3OZ1 - chain A; structure by X-ray diffraction, 3.00 A resolution.

[Chain A]
Molecule: Baculoviral IAP repeat-containing protein 2
Organism: Homo sapiens
Notes: fragment: Repeat 3 (BIR3) domain
Reference sequence: Q13490 (BIRC2_HUMAN); residues 245-357 here correspond to UniProt positions 251-363 (UniProt number = residue number + 6)
Amino-acid sequence (122 residues; each row starts with the number of its first residue):
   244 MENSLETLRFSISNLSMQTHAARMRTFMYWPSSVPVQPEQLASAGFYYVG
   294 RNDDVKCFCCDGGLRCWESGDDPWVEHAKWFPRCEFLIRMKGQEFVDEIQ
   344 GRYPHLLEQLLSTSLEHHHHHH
Unresolved in the structure: 244-252, 356-365
Sequence notes: expression tag (244, 358-365)
Bound ions: Zn2+: Cys300, Cys303, His320, Cys327
Residues lining bound ligands: BMB ((3S,6S,7R,9aS)-7-[2-(benzylamino)ethyl]-N-(diphenylmethyl)-6-{[(2S)-2-(methylamino)butanoyl]amino}-5-oxooctahydro-1H-pyrrolo[1,2-a]azepine-3-carboxamide): Arg294, Asp297, Val298, Lys299, Gly306, Leu307, Arg308, Cys309, Trp310, Glu311, Asp314, Glu319, Trp323, Leu353
Swiss-Prot annotation at these positions:
  - binding site (Zn(2+)): Cys300, Cys303, His320, Cys327
From the paper describing this entry:
  - binding site for BMB: Gly306, Arg308, Cys309, Glu311, Asp314, Glu319, Trp323

[Summary]
Ligands of chain A: compound BMB. Cys300, Cys303, His320 and Cys327 coordinate Zn2+. Curated annotation
(UniProt) lists 4 Zn2+-binding residues. The paper reports a binding site for BMB at Gly306, Arg308 and Cys309
among others.
Chain A is Baculoviral IAP repeat-containing protein 2 (Homo sapiens); the structure, cIAP1-BIR3 domain in
complex with the Smac-mimetic compound Smac066, was determined by X-ray diffraction (same publication as
3MUP).
